Entry 6RDE (electron microscopy, 2.90 A resolution); this record covers chains R and S of the 20 polymer chains in the assembly.

[Chain R]
Name: Mitochondrial ATP synthase subunit delta
Organism: Polytomella sp. Pringsheim 198.80
Reference sequence: D7P7X6 (D7P7X6_9CHLO); residue numbers follow UniProt; this construct covers 1-199
Amino-acid sequence (199 residues; numbered 1 to 199; the number before each row is that of its first residue):
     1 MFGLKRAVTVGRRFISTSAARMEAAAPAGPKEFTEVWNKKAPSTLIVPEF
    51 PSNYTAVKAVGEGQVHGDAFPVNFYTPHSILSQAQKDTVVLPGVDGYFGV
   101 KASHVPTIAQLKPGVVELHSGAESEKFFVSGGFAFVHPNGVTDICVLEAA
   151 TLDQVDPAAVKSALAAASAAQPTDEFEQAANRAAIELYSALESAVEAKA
Unresolved in the structure: 1-22

[Chain S]
Name: ATP synthase gamma chain, mitochondrial
Organism: Polytomella sp. Pringsheim 198.80
Reference sequence: Q4LDE7 (Q4LDE7_9CHLO); numbering as in UniProt (aligned over 1-317)
Amino-acid sequence (317 residues; row label = number of the first residue in the row):
     1 MALRKAVLSLGLSQGVAAEAVLGSGMFNAVQHESVRYASNQAVKQRIRAI
    51 KNIGKITKAMKMVAASKMKNAQIAVEQSRGLVDPFVRLFGDFPAVNSNKS
   101 VVVAVTSDKGLCGGLNSNITKYTRATLATTESEGKDVVVVSIGDKGRSQL
   151 TRIESQRYQLAIADTYKVRVTFGQASLIVEELIKHNPQSYQILFNKFRSA
   201 ISFKPTVATILSPDLLEKQLEDVTGNSLDAYDIEASHERSDVLRDLTEFH
   251 LGVTLYNAMLENNCSEHASRMSAMENSTKSAGEMLGKLTLDYNRKRQATI
   301 TTELIEIIAGASALMDE
Unresolved in the structure: 1-38, 316-317

[Interface between chain R and chain S]
Residue-residue contacts - 106 pairs, chain R then chain S:
  Glu23(R) with Gln219(S); Asp222(S); Thr224(S); Gly225(S), hydrogen bond (side chain-backbone)
  Ala24(R) with Asp222(S), hydrogen bond (backbone-backbone)
  Ala26(R) with Asn96(S); Leu220(S)
  Ala28(R) with Phe92(S), hydrophobic; Ala94(S)
  Gly29(R) with Asp91(S); Pro93(S)
  Pro30(R) with Asp91(S)
  Glu32(R) with Ala94(S)
  Phe33(R) with Pro93(S), hydrophobic; Ala94(S), hydrophobic; Thr129(S)
  Val36(R) with Thr129(S)
  Trp37(R) with Ala125(S), hydrogen bond (side chain-backbone); Thr126(S); Thr129(S)
  Lys40(R) with Ala128(S); Thr129(S), hydrogen bond (side chain-backbone); Ser132(S), hydrogen bond
  Ala41(R) with Ala125(S), hydrophobic
  Leu45(R) with Lys121(S); Tyr122(S), hydrophobic
  Ile46(R) with Tyr122(S), hydrogen bond (backbone-side chain); Lys204(S)
  Pro48(R) with Tyr122(S); Pro205(S); Val207(S), hydrophobic
  Glu49(R) with Lys204(S); Pro205(S), hydrogen bond (backbone-backbone); Thr206(S); Val207(S), hydrogen bond (backbone-backbone)
  Phe50(R) with Asp91(S); Pro93(S), hydrophobic; Thr206(S); Val207(S)
  Pro51(R) with Val86(S), hydrophobic; Asp91(S); Thr206(S); Val207(S); Ala208(S)
  Ser52(R) with Asp91(S)
  Tyr54(R) with Lys196(S); Arg198(S)
  Thr55(R) with Asp83(S); Val86(S)
  Val57(R) with Arg87(S), hydrogen bond (backbone-side chain)
  Ala59(R) with Arg87(S); Tyr231(S)
  Asn73(R) with Arg87(S), hydrogen bond
  Tyr75(R) with Gly80(S); Leu81(S), hydrophobic; Asp83(S); Pro84(S)
  Thr76(R) with Gln77(S); Leu81(S)
  Pro77(R) with Gln77(S); Ser78(S); Leu81(S); Phe172(S), hydrophobic; Tyr256(S)
  His78(R) with Gln77(S)
  Ser79(R) with Gln77(S)
  Ile80(R) with Glu76(S); Gln77(S), hydrogen bond (backbone-side chain); Gly80(S)
  Gly93(R) with Glu234(S)
  Val94(R) with Glu234(S); Ala235(S); Ser236(S)
  Asp95(R) with Glu234(S), hydrogen bond (backbone-side chain)
  Phe98(R) with Glu234(S)
  Val105(R) with Asp232(S)
  Pro106(R) with Ala230(S); Tyr231(S); Asp232(S), hydrogen bond (backbone-backbone)
  Thr107(R) with Asp232(S)
  Ile108(R) with Leu88(S), hydrophobic; Tyr231(S), hydrophobic; Asp232(S); Ile233(S); Glu234(S), hydrogen bond (backbone-backbone); Leu246(S), hydrophobic
  Ala109(R) with Glu234(S)
  Gln110(R) with Glu234(S)
  Phe133(R) with Val242(S), hydrophobic; Asp245(S); Leu246(S), hydrophobic; Phe249(S), hydrophobic
  Phe135(R) with Leu88(S), hydrophobic; Leu246(S), hydrophobic
  Val136(R) with Tyr231(S)
  His137(R) with Arg87(S); Leu88(S); Tyr231(S)
  Pro138(R) with Tyr231(S)
  Asp143(R) with Pro84(S); Arg87(S), salt bridge
  Cys145(R) with Leu81(S), hydrophobic; Pro84(S), hydrophobic; Phe249(S)
  Leu147(R) with Phe172(S), hydrophobic; Phe249(S), hydrophobic
Interface residues without a listed pair, chain R (51 interface residues in all): Lys58, Gly96, Val146
Interface residues without a listed pair, chain S (52 interface residues in all): Phe85, Val95, Asn118, Val223, Leu228

[Overview]
51 residues of chain R face 52 of chain S across their interface; the contacts include 14 hydrogen bonds and 1
salt bridge. Polar contacts include Asp143(R)-Arg87(S), Glu23(R)-Gly225(S) and Trp37(R)-Ala125(S).
Here chain R is Mitochondrial ATP synthase subunit delta and chain S is ATP synthase gamma chain,
mitochondrial, both from Polytomella sp. Pringsheim 198.80. Entry 6RDE (CryoEM structure of Polytomella F-ATP
synthase, Primary rotary state 2, focussed refinement of F1 head and ...) was determined by electron
microscopy (same publication as 6RD4, 6RD5, 6RD6, 6RD7, 6RD8, 6RD9 and 46 further entries).
